5YV9 - chain A; structure by X-ray diffraction, 2.53 A resolution.

[Chain A]
Name: Calcium/calmodulin-dependent protein kinase kinase 2
Organism: Homo sapiens
Notes: EC 2.7.11.17
UniProtKB: Q96RR4 (KKCC2_HUMAN); residue numbers follow UniProt; this construct covers 158-448
Sequence (298 residues; row label = number of the first residue in the row):
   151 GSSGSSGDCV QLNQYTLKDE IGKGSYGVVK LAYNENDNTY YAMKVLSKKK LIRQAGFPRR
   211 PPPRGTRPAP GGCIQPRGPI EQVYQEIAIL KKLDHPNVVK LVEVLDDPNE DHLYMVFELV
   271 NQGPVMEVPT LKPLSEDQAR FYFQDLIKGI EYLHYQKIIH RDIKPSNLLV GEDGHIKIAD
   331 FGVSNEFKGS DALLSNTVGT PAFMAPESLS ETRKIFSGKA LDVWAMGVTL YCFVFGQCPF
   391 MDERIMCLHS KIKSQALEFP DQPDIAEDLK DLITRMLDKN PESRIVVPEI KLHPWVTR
Not modelled in the structure: 151-159, 200-228
Construct notes: expression tag (151-157)
Modified / non-standard residues: Cys397 (S-(dimethylarsenic)cysteine; CAS)
UniProt features mapped onto this chain:
  - region: Gln204 to Pro226 (RP domain)
  - active site: Asp312 (Proton acceptor)
  - binding site (ATP): Ile171 to Val179, Lys194
  - natural variant: Ala182 (A182T: In a colorectal adenocarcinoma sample)
Ligand contacts: 91O (5-chloro-2-methoxy-4[(1Z)-3-(4-methoxyphenyl)-3-oxoprop-1-en-1-yl]aminobenzoic acid): Ile171, Tyr176, Val179, Ala192, Lys194, Glu236, Leu240, Val249, Phe267, Leu269, Val270, Asn271, Gln272, Gly273, Pro274, Leu319, Ala329, Asp330, Phe331

[In short]
Ligands of chain A: compound 91O. UniProt lists active-site residue Asp312 and 10 ATP-binding residues.
Chain A is Calcium/calmodulin-dependent protein kinase kinase 2 (Homo sapiens); the structure, Structure of
CaMKK2 in complex with CKI-009, was determined by X-ray diffraction (same publication as 5YV8, 5YVA, 5YVB and
5YVC).
